9KJR - chains B and C of the 3 polymer chains in the assembly; structure by electron microscopy, 3.86 A resolution.

Chain B (and C):
Protein: Polyribonucleotide nucleotidyltransferase 1, mitochondrial
Organism: Homo sapiens
Notes: EC 2.7.7.8; chain C of this document is another copy of the same molecule, construct and numbering; everything in this record applies to it too
Reference sequence: Q8TCS8 (PNPT1_HUMAN); residue numbers follow UniProt; this construct covers 46-753
Amino-acid sequence (710 residues; row label = number of the first residue in the row):
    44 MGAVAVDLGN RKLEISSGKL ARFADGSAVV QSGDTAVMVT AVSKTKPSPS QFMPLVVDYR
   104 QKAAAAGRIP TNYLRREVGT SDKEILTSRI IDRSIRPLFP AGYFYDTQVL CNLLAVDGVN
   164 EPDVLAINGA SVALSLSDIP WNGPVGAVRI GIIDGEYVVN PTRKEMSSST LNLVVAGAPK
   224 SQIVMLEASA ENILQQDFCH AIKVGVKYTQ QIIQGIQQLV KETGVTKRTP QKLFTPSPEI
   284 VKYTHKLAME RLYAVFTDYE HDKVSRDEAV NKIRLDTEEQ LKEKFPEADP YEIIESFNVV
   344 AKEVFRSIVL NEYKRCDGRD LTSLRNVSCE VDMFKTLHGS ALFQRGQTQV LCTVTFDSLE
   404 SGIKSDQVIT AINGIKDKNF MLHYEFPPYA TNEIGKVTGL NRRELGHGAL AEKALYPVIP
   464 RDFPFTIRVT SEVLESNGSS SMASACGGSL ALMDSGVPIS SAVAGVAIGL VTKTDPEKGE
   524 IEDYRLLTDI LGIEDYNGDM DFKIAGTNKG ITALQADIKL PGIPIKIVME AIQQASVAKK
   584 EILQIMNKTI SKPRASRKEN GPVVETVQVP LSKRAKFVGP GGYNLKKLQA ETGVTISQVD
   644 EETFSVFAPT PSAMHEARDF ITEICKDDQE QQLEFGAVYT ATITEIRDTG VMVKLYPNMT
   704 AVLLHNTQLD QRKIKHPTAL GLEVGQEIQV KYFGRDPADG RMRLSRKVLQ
Differences from the reference sequence: initiating methionine (44); expression tag (45); variant V121 (Ile in Q8TCS8)
Swiss-Prot annotation at these positions:
  - modified residue: K250 (N6-acetyllysine), K264 (N6-acetyllysine), K285 (N6-acetyllysine), K289 (N6-acetyllysine), K552 (N6-succinyllysine)
  - natural variant: V121 (I121V: this construct carries the variant), Q387 (Q387R: In COXPD13), E475 (E475G: In DFNB70)
  - mutagenesis: D135 (D135G: Inhibits poly(A) polymerase and RNA degradation activities. Inhibits the import or stabilization of RNase P RNA into the mitochondrial matrix. Does not inhibit homotrimerization activity), R445 to R446 (Stimulates in vitro poly(A) polymerase activity. Inhibits RNA degradation activity. Does not inhibit the import or stabilization of RNase P RNA into the mitochondrial matrix ...), S484 (S484A: Inhibits poly(A) polymerase and RNA degradation activities. Does not inhibit the import or stabilization of RNase P RNA into the mitochondrial matrix ...), D544 (D544A: Stimulates in vitro poly(A) polymerase activity. Inhibits RNA degradation activity. Inhibits the import or stabilization of RNase P RNA into the mitochondrial matrix ...)
Reported in the primary citation:
  - mutagenesis - P467S/S484A, S484A/G499R, S484A/D713Y: unchanged binding to ssRNA
  - mutagenesis - S484A/D713Y: unchanged binding to stem-loop RNA
  - mutagenesis - S484A/G499R: decreased binding to stem-loop RNA
  - mutagenesis - P467S, G499R, D713Y: unchanged catalytic activity on ssRNA
  - mutagenesis - D713Y: unchanged catalytic activity on stem-loop RNA
  - mutagenesis - P467S, G499R: decreased catalytic activity on stem-loop RNA
  - mutagenesis - P467S, G499R: unchanged binding to Suv3
  - mutagenesis - D713Y: decreased binding to Suv3 helicase
  - mutagenesis - D713Y: decreased catalytic activity on Suv3
  - disease-associated variants - P467S, G499R: decreased binding to dsRNA
  - disease-associated variants - D713Y: decreased catalytic activity on Suv3
  - disease-associated variants - P467S/S484A, S484A/G499R: unchanged binding to ssRNA
  - disease-associated variants - S484A/D713Y: unchanged binding to stem-loop RNA
  - disease-associated variants - P467S, G499R, D713Y: unchanged catalytic activity on ssRNA
  - disease-associated variants - P467S, G499R: decreased catalytic activity on stem-loop RNA
  - disease-associated variants - D713Y: unchanged catalytic activity on stem-loop RNA
  - disease-associated variants - P467S, G499R: unchanged binding to Suv3
  - disease-associated variants - D713Y: decreased binding to Suv3

How chain B and chain C interact:
Residue-residue contacts - 71 pairs, chain B then chain C:
  K62(B) - E373(C)  salt bridge
  K62(B) - M376(C)
  K62(B) - Q392(C)  hydrogen bond (backbone-side chain)
  L63(B) - L385(C)  hydrophobic
  L63(B) - Q392(C)
  L63(B) - L477(C)  hydrophobic
  A64(B) - Q392(C)
  A64(B) - L477(C)
  A64(B) - E478(C)
  R65(B) - Q387(C)  hydrogen bond
  R65(B) - Q392(C)
  R65(B) - E478(C)  salt bridge
  F66(B) - K306(C)
  F66(B) - Q390(C)
  F66(B) - A433(C)
  F66(B) - N435(C)
  F66(B) - S479(C)
  A67(B) - Y432(C)
  A67(B) - N435(C)
  D68(B) - N435(C)  hydrogen bond
  M81(B) - Y432(C)
  T83(B) - Y432(C)
  V85(B) - N435(C)
  V85(B) - E436(C)
  V85(B) - I437(C)
  K87(B) - I437(C)
  D101(B) - V440(C)
  R103(B) - T441(C)
  A109(B) - T635(C)
  A109(B) - G636(C)
  G110(B) - P652(C)
  I112(B) - T398(C)
  I112(B) - D400(C)
  I112(B) - R471(C)
  Y116(B) - N115(C)  hydrogen bond
  Y116(B) - G122(C)  hydrogen bond (side chain-backbone)
  L117(B) - H426(C)  hydrogen bond (backbone-side chain)
  L117(B) - L443(C)  hydrophobic
  R118(B) - M424(C)
  R118(B) - H426(C)
  R118(B) - R471(C)
  R119(B) - H426(C)
  R119(B) - T473(C)
  D149(B) - I437(C)
  Q151(B) - P431(C)
  Q151(B) - I437(C)
  Q151(B) - G438(C)  hydrogen bond (side chain-backbone)
  L153(B) - Y432(C)  hydrophobic
  N155(B) - Y432(C)  hydrogen bond
  L157(B) - F377(C)  hydrophobic
  L157(B) - L394(C)  hydrophobic
  A158(B) - T379(C)
  A158(B) - L380(C)  hydrophobic
  V159(B) - T379(C)  hydrogen bond (backbone-side chain)
  D160(B) - T379(C)
  R206(B) - E659(C)  salt bridge
  K207(B) - E659(C)  salt bridge
  I406(B) - Y626(C)  hydrophobic
  I406(B) - K629(C)
  S408(B) - S408(C)  hydrogen bond
  D409(B) - S408(C)
  Q410(B) - Q632(C)  hydrogen bond
  Q410(B) - A633(C)
  T413(B) - A633(C)
  A414(B) - A633(C)  hydrophobic
  I418(B) - A633(C)  hydrophobic
  S640(B) - P623(C)
  S640(B) - G624(C)  hydrogen bond (side chain-backbone)
  Q641(B) - P623(C)
  Q641(B) - G624(C)  hydrogen bond (backbone-backbone)
  V642(B) - A618(C)
Interface residues without a listed pair, chain B (50 interface residues in all): Q74, D77, A79, K105, T114, E120, V121, G122, N422, E644
Interface residues without a listed pair, chain C (57 interface residues in all): D305, V307, K378, F399, K407, E428, P430, G442, E475, L614, R617, G622, K630

Summary:
50 residues of chain B face 57 of chain C across their interface, with 13 hydrogen bonds and 4 salt bridges.
Among the polar pairs are K62(B)-E373(C), R65(B)-E478(C) and R206(B)-E659(C). The paper reports that P467S and
G499R of chain B reduce catalytic activity on stem-loop RNA; P467S and G499R of chain B reduce binding to
dsRNA; 6 substitutions were tested in all.
Chain B and chain C are both Polyribonucleotide nucleotidyltransferase 1, mitochondrial (Homo sapiens); the
structure, The cryo-EM structure of human PNPase in the open conformation, was determined by electron
microscopy, deposited together with 9KJT.
